2CUU - chain A; structure by X-ray diffraction, 1.75 A resolution.

== Chain A ==
Protein: Lysozyme
From: Enterobacteria phage T4
Notes: EC 3.2.1.17
UniProt: P00720 (LYS_BPT4); residue numbers follow UniProt; this construct covers 1-164
Chain sequence (164 residues; each row starts with the number of its first residue):
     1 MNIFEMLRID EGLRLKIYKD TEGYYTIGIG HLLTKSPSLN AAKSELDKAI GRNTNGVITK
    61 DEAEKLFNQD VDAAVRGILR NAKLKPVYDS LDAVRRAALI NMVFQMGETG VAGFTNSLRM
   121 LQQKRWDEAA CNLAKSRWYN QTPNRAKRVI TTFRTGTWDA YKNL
Construct notes: engineered mutation Thr54 (Cys in P00720), Ala97 (Cys in P00720), Cys131 (Val in P00720)
Modified positions: Cys131 (1.99)
Swiss-Prot annotation at these positions:
  - active site (Proton donor/acceptor): Glu11, Asp20
  - binding site (substrate): Leu32, Phe104, Ser117, Asn132
  - mutagenesis: Glu11 (E11A/F/H/M/N: Complete loss of enzymatic activity; E11N: Loss of 84% of enzymatic activity; E11Q: Complete loss of activity), Asp20 (D20A/N/S/T: Complete loss of enzymatic activity; D20C: Nearly no effet on specific enzymatic activity; D20E/Q: Loss of 99% of enzymatic activity), Thr26 (T26E: Complete loss of activity at neutral pH; covalently bound substrate; T26H: Facilitates transglycosylation more effectively than hydrolysis; covalently bound substrate), Gly30 (G30A: Almost complete loss of enzymatic activity; G30F: Almost complete loss of enzymatic activity. The enzyme is destabilized by 1.5 kcal/mol), Ser117 (S117F: 10-fold decrease in enzymatic activity; S117I: 500-fold decrease in enzymatic activity; S117V: 50-fold decrease in enzymatic activity), Asn132 (N132I: 5-fold decrease in enzymatic activity; N132M/F: 2-fold decrease in enzymatic activity)
Covalent attachments: compound MTN linked to Cys131
Ligand contacts: 2-hydroxyethyl disulfide (HED): Ile3, Val75, Tyr88, Ala93, Arg96, Ala97, Ile100

== Overview ==
Bound to chain A: 2-hydroxyethyl disulfide. Covalently linked compound MTN: at Cys131. Curated annotation
(UniProt) lists active-site residues Glu11 and Asp20, 4 substrate-binding residues and 6 mutagenesis sites.
Chain A is Lysozyme (Enterobacteria phage T4); the structure, Crystal structure of spin labeled T4 Lysozyme
(V131R1), was determined by X-ray diffraction (same publication as 3G3V, 3G3W, 3G3X and 1ZYT).
